4YB5 - chains A and F of the 6 polymer chains in the assembly; structure by X-ray diffraction, 2.24 A resolution.

[Chain A (and F)]
Molecule: ATP phosphoribosyltransferase
Organism: Campylobacter jejuni (strain RM1221)
Notes: EC 2.4.2.17; chain F of this document is another copy of the same molecule, construct and numbering; everything in this record applies to it too
UniProtKB: Q5HSJ4 (HIS1_CAMJR); residue numbers follow UniProt; this construct covers 1-299
Amino-acid sequence (300 residues; numbered 0 to 299; the number before each row is that of its first residue; numbering starts at 0):
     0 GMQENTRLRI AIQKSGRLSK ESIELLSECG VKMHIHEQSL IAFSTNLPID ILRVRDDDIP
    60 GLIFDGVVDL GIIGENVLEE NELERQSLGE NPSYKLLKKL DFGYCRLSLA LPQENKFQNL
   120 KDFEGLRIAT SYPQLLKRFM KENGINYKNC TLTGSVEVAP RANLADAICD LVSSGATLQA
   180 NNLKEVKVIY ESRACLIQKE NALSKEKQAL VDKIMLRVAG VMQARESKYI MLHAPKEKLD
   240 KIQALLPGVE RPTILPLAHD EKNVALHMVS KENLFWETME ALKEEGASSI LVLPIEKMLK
Unresolved in the structure: 0-4, 113-116 (chain F: 0-4, 114-118)
Differences from the reference sequence: expression tag (0)
Metal / ion sites: K+ site 1: Arg160 (shared with Gln178(F), Asn181(F) of chain F); K+ site 2: Gln178, Asn181 (shared with Arg160(F) of chain F)
Ligand contacts:
  - histidine (HIS), molecule 1: Tyr228, Gly247, Val248, Glu249, Arg250, Pro251, Thr252, His266, Met267, Val268
  - histidine (HIS), molecule 2: Met230, Leu231, His232, Leu256, Ser288, Leu290

[Chain A / chain F interface]
Pairs across the interface (11; chain A residue first):
  Arg160(A) - Arg160(F)
  Arg160(A) - Gln178(F)
  Arg160(A) - Ala179(F)
  Arg160(A) - Asn180(F)  hydrogen bond
  Arg160(A) - Asn181(F)
  Ala161(A) - Ala179(F)
  Gln178(A) - Arg160(F)
  Ala179(A) - Arg160(F)
  Ala179(A) - Ala161(F)
  Asn180(A) - Arg160(F)
  Asn181(A) - Arg160(F)

[Overview]
Chain A and chain F each contribute 6 residues to their interface; the contacts include 1 hydrogen bond. The
hydrogen-bonded pair is Arg160(A)-Asn180(F). Ligands of chain A: histidine. Gln178(A) and Asn181(A) form the
K+ site 2.
Chain A and chain F are both ATP phosphoribosyltransferase (Campylobacter jejuni (strain RM1221)); the
structure, Adenosine triphosphate phosphoribosyltransferase from Campylobacter jejuni in complex with the
allosteric inhibitor histidine, was determined by X-ray diffraction, deposited together with 4YB6 and 4YB7.
